1INQ - chains A and B of the 3 polymer chains in the assembly; structure by X-ray diffraction, 2.20 A resolution.

== Chain A ==
Protein: H-2 class I histocompatibility antigen, D-B alpha chain
From: Mus musculus
Reference sequence: P01899 (HA11_MOUSE); residues 1-275 here correspond to UniProt positions 25-299 (UniProt number = residue number + 24)
Amino-acid sequence (275 residues; each row starts with the number of its first residue):
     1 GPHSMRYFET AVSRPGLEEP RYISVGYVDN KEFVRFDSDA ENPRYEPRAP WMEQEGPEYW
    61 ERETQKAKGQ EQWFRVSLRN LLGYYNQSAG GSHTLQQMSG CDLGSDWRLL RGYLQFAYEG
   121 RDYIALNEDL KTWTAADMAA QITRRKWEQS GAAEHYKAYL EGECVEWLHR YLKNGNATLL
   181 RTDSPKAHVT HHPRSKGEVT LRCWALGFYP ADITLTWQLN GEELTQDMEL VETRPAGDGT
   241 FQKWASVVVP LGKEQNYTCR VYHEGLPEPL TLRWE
Disulfide bonds: Cys101-Cys164, Cys203-Cys259
Reported in the primary citation:
  - conformationally variable residues (side-chain flip): Glu163

== Chain B ==
Protein: Beta-2 microglobulin
From: Mus musculus
Reference sequence: P01887 (B2MG_MOUSE); residues 1001-1099 here correspond to UniProt positions 21-119 (UniProt number = residue number - 980)
Amino-acid sequence (99 residues; numbered 1001 to 1099; the number before each row is that of its first residue):
  1001 IQKTPQIQVY SRHPPENGKP NILNCYVTQF HPPHIEIQML KNGKKIPKVE MSDMSFSKDW
  1061 SFYILAHTEF TPTETDTYAC RVKHDSMAEP KTVYWDRDM
Disulfide bonds: Cys1025-Cys1080

== Interface between chain A and chain B ==
Contacting residue pairs (51; chain A residue first):
  Phe8(A) with Phe1056(B)
  Glu9(A) with Phe1056(B)
  Thr10(A) with Met1054(B); Phe1056(B)
  Ile23(A) with Met1054(B), hydrophobic
  Arg35(A) with Asp1053(B); Met1054(B), hydrogen bond (side chain-backbone); Ser1055(B)
  Arg48(A) with Asp1053(B), salt bridge
  Thr94(A) with His1031(B); Pro1033(B)
  Gln96(A) with His1031(B), hydrogen bond; Phe1056(B); Trp1060(B), hydrogen bond (side chain-backbone); Phe1062(B)
  Gln97(A) with Phe1056(B); Trp1060(B)
  Met98(A) with Phe1056(B), hydrophobic; Lys1058(B); Trp1060(B), hydrophobic
  Gln115(A) with Trp1060(B)
  Phe116(A) with Trp1060(B)
  Ala117(A) with Trp1060(B), hydrophobic
  Glu119(A) with His1031(B)
  Gly120(A) with Lys1003(B), hydrogen bond (backbone-side chain); His1031(B), hydrogen bond (backbone-side chain)
  Arg121(A) with Ile1001(B)
  Asp122(A) with Trp1060(B), hydrogen bond
  His192(A) with Asp1098(B), salt bridge
  Arg202(A) with Asp1098(B), hydrogen bond (side chain-backbone); Met1099(B)
  Trp204(A) with Asp1098(B); Met1099(B)
  Leu206(A) with Pro1014(B), hydrophobic
  Val231(A) with Gln1008(B)
  Glu232(A) with Gln1008(B), hydrogen bond (backbone-side chain); Tyr1026(B)
  Arg234(A) with Gln1008(B), hydrogen bond; Tyr1010(B); Met1099(B), hydrogen bond (side chain-backbone)
  Pro235(A) with Tyr1010(B), hydrogen bond (backbone-side chain); Asn1024(B); Tyr1026(B)
  Ala236(A) with Arg1012(B), hydrogen bond (backbone-side chain); Asn1024(B), hydrogen bond (backbone-side chain)
  Gly237(A) with Arg1012(B), hydrogen bond (backbone-side chain); Leu1065(B)
  Gln242(A) with Tyr1010(B); Ser1011(B); Arg1012(B)
  Trp244(A) with Met1099(B), hydrogen bond (side chain-backbone)
Other interface residues (no listed pair), chain A (34 interface residues in all): Val25, Tyr27, His188, Thr233, Asp238
Other interface residues (no listed pair), chain B (27 interface residues in all): Thr1028, Gln1029, Pro1032, Ser1057, Tyr1063, Arg1097

== Overview ==
34 residues of chain A and 27 residues of chain B are in contact, with 15 hydrogen bonds and 2 salt bridges.
Among the polar pairs are Arg48(A)-Asp1053(B), His192(A)-Asp1098(B) and Arg35(A)-Met1054(B). From the paper:
conformational variability at Glu163(A).
Chain A is H-2 class I histocompatibility antigen, D-B alpha chain and chain B is Beta-2 microglobulin, both
from Mus musculus; the structure, Structure of Minor Histocompatibility Antigen peptide, H13a, complexed to
H2-Db, was determined by X-ray diffraction.
